PDB entry 6MOJ | X-ray diffraction, 2.43 A resolution | chains A and B

== Chain A ==
Protein: Dimeric DARPin ACR5 (A_angle_R5)
From: synthetic construct
Notes: antibody fragment or engineered binder
Chain sequence (231 residues; numbered -5 to 225; the number before each row is that of its first residue; numbers below 1 keep their minus sign (Met-5 is residue -5)):
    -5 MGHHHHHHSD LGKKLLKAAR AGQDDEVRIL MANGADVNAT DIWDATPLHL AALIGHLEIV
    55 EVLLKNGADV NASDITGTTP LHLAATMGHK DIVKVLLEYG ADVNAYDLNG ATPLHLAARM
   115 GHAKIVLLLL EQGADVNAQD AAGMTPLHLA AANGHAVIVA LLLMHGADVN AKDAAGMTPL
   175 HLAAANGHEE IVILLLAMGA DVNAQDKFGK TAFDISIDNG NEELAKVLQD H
Not modelled in the structure: -5 to 2
Small-molecule neighbours: d(-)-tartaric acid (TAR): Met158, His159, Gly160

== Chain B ==
Protein: Erythropoietin receptor
From: Homo sapiens
Reference sequence: P19235 (EPOR_HUMAN); residues 8-225 here correspond to UniProt positions 32-249 (UniProt number = residue number + 24)
Chain sequence (229 residues; numbered 3 to 231; the number before each row is that of its first residue):
     3 FAGSADPKFE SKAALLAARG PEELLCFTER LEDLVCFWEE AASAGVGPGQ YSFSYQLEDE
    63 PWKLCRLHQA PTARGAVRFW CSLPTADTSS FVPLELRVTA ASGAPRYHRV IHINEVVLLD
   123 APVGLVARLA DESGHVVLRW LPPPETPMTS HIRYEVDVSA GQGAGSVQRV EILEGRTECV
   183 LSNLRGRTRY TFAVRARMAE PSFGGFWSAW SEPVSLLTPS DLDKEKAAA
Not modelled in the structure: 3-5, 225-231
Disulfide bonds: Cys28-Cys38, Cys67-Cys83
Sequence notes: expression tag (3-7, 226-231); conflict Gln52 (Asn76 in P19235), Gln164 (Asn188 in P19235)
Small-molecule neighbours: d(-)-tartaric acid (TAR): Gln170, Val172, Val182, Leu183, Ser184, Asn185
UniProt features mapped onto this chain:
  - motif: Trp209 to Ser213 (WSXWS motif)
  - site: Phe93 (Required for ligand binding)
From the paper describing this entry:
  - conformationally variable residues (domain motion): Ile113 to Leu120

== Interface between chain A and chain B ==
Pairs across the interface (29):
  Arg14(A) - Gln58(B)  hydrogen bond
  Arg14(A) - Pro95(B)
  Arg14(A) - Glu97(B)  salt bridge
  Arg14(A) - Val112(B)
  Ala15(A) - Pro95(B)  hydrophobic
  Ile36(A) - Trp64(B)
  Trp37(A) - Ser56(B)
  Trp37(A) - Trp64(B)
  Trp37(A) - Arg99(B)
  Trp37(A) - Thr101(B)
  Ala39(A) - Arg99(B)
  Leu44(A) - Glu97(B)
  Leu47(A) - His110(B)
  Leu47(A) - Val112(B)  hydrophobic
  Ile48(A) - Val112(B)  hydrophobic
  Asp68(A) - Arg99(B)  salt bridge
  Thr70(A) - Arg99(B)
  Thr70(A) - Gly105(B)
  Thr70(A) - Pro107(B)
  Thr72(A) - Pro107(B)
  Asp101(A) - Pro107(B)
  Leu102(A) - Gly105(B)
  Leu102(A) - Ala106(B)  hydrophobic
  Leu102(A) - Pro107(B)
  Asn103(A) - Ala106(B)
  Asn103(A) - Pro107(B)  hydrogen bond (side chain-backbone)
  Arg113(A) - Glu24(B)
  Met114(A) - Glu24(B)
  Asn147(A) - Glu24(B)  hydrogen bond
Other interface residues (no listed pair), chain A (21 interface residues in all): Lys11, Asp35, Ile69, Leu77
Other interface residues (no listed pair), chain B (17 interface residues in all): Leu59, Glu60, Leu96, Arg111

== In short ==
Chain A and chain B form an interface of 21 and 17 residues respectively, with 3 hydrogen bonds and 2 salt
bridges. Polar contacts include Arg14(A)-Glu97(B), Asp68(A)-Arg99(B) and Arg14(A)-Gln58(B). Bound to chain A:
d(-)-tartaric acid. Chain B binds d(-)-tartaric acid. From the paper: conformational variability at Ile113(B).
Here chain A is Dimeric DARPin ACR5 (A_angle_R5) (synthetic construct) and chain B is Erythropoietin receptor
(Homo sapiens). Entry 6MOJ (Dimeric DARPin A_angle_R5 complex with EpoR) was determined by X-ray diffraction
(same publication as 6MOE, 6MOF, 6MOH, 6MOI, 6MOK and 6MOL).
